Entry 8JTM (electron microscopy, 5.14 A resolution (low resolution: residue-level contacts below are approximate; hydrogen-bond / salt-bridge calls are withheld)); this record covers chains A and D of the 8 polymer chains in the assembly.

# Chain A (and D)
Protein: gp120 protein of HIV envelope trimer
Source organism: Human immunodeficiency virus 1
Notes: chain D of this document is another copy of the same molecule, construct and numbering; everything in this record applies to it too
Chain sequence (481 residues; numbered 31 to 513 plus 12 insertion-coded residues; 14 numbers in that range are skipped by the numbering (no residue carries them; nothing is unmodelled there); the number before each row is that of its first residue; a row labelled like 185A-185K holds insertion residues (185A, then the next letters in order)):
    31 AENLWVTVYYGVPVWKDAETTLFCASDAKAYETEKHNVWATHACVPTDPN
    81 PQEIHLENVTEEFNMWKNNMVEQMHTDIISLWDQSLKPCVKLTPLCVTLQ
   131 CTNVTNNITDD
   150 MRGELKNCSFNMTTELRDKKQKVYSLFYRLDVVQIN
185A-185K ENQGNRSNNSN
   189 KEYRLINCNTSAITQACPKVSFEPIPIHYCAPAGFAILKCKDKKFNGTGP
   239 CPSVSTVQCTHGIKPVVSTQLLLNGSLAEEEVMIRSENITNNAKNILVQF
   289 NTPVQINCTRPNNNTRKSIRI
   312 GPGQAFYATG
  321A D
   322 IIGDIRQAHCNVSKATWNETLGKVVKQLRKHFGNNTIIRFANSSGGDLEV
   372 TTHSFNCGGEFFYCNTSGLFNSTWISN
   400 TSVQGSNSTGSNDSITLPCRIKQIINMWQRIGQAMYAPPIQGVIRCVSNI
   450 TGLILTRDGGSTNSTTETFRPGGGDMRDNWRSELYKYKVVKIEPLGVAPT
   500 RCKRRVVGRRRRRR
Unresolved in the structure: 31, 185A-185K, 400-411, 507-513 (chain D: 31, 185B-185K, 400-410, 507-513)
Disulfide bonds: Cys-54/Cys-74, Cys-119/Cys-205, Cys-126/Cys-196, Cys-131/Cys-157, Cys-218/Cys-247, Cys-228/Cys-239, Cys-296/Cys-331, Cys-378/Cys-445, Cys-385/Cys-418
Covalently attached groups: N-acetylglucosamine (NAG) linked to Asn-88, Asn-133, Asn-156, Asn-160, Asn-197, Asn-234, Asn-262, Asn-295, Asn-301, Asn-332, Asn-339, Asn-355, Asn-363, Asn-386, Asn-392, Asn-448
What the authors report for this chain:
  - post-translational modification sites: Asn-156, Asn-160

# How chain A and chain D interact
Residue-residue contacts (13):
  Glu-164(A) with Cys-196(D); Asn-197(D)
  Leu-165(A) with Cys-126(D)
  Asp-167(A) with Val-127(D); Thr-128(D)
  Pro-313(A) with Thr-123(D); Cys-196(D); Thr-198(D); Ser-199(D); Ala-200(D)
  Gly-314(A) with Thr-198(D); Ser-199(D); Ala-200(D)
Other interface residues (no listed pair), chain A (7 interface residues in all): Arg-166, Lys-168

# Overview
7 residues of chain A and 9 residues of chain D are in contact. Covalently linked N-acetylglucosamine: at
Asn-88(A), Asn-133(A), Asn-156(A), Asn-160(A), Asn-197(A) and Asn-234(A) and 10 more. The paper reports
modification sites Asn-156(A) and Asn-160(A).
Both chains are gp120 protein of HIV envelope trimer (Human immunodeficiency virus 1). Entry 8JTM (CNE55.664
trimer in complex with broadly neutralizing HIV antibody PGT145) was determined by electron microscopy
together with 8JTD from the same study.
